Entry 4YJ2 (X-ray diffraction, 2.60 A resolution); this record covers chains B and F of the 6 polymer chains in the assembly.

== Chain B ==
Molecule: Tubulin beta-2B chain
Organism: Bos taurus
UniProt: Q6B856 (TBB2B_BOVIN); the author numbering skips numbers that UniProt does not, so the offset changes along the chain: 1-42 = UniProt 1-42; 45-360 = UniProt 43-358; 369-455 = UniProt 359-445
Sequence (445 residues; each row starts with the number of its first residue; note: 10 numbers in that range are skipped by the numbering (no residue carries them; nothing is unmodelled there)):
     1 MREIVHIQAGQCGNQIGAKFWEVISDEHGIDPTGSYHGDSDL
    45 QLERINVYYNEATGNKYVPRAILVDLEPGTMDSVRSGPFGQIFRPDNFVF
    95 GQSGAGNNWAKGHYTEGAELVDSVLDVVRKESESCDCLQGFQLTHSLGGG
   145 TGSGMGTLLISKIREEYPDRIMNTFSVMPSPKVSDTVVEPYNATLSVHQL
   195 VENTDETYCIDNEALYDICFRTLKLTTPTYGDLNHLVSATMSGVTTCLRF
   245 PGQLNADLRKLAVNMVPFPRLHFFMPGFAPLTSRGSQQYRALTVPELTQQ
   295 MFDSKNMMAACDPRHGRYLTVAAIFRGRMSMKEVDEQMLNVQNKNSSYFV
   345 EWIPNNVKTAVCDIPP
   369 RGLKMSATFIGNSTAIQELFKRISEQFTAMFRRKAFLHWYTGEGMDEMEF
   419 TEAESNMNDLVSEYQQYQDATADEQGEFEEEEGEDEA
Not modelled in the structure: 276-281, 439-455
Bound ions: Mg2+: Q11 (together with GDP); Ca2+ near E113 (its only coordinating residue here)
Small-molecule neighbours:
  - 4ED (5,6-dimethyl-2-[(E)-2-(pyridin-3-yl)ethenyl]-1,3-benzothiazole): Y52, Q136, N167, F169, E200, Y202, V238, T239, C241, L242, L248, L252, L255, M259, A316, A317, I318, K352, T353, A354, I378
  - GDP (guanosine-5'-diphosphate): G10, Q11, C12, Q15, I16, D69, A99, N101, S140, G142, G143, G144, T145, G146, S147, V171, P173, V177, D179, E183, N206, L209, Y224, L227, N228
Reported in the primary citation:
  - binding site for 4ED: N167, E200, Y202, V238, T239, C241, L248, L255, M259, A316, A354
  - conformationally variable residues (side-chain flip): L255

== Chain F ==
Molecule: Tubulin-tyrosine ligase
Organism: Gallus gallus
UniProt: E1BQ43 (E1BQ43_CHICK); residues 1-378 here = UniProt positions 1-378
Sequence (384 residues; row label = number of the first residue in the row):
     1 MYTFVVRDENSSVYAEVSRLLLATGQWKRLRKDNPRFNLMLGERNRLPFG
    51 RLGHEPGLVQLVNYYRGADKLCRKASLVKLIKTSPELSESCTWFPESYVI
   101 YPTNLKTPVAPAQNGIRHLINNTRTDEREVFLAAYNRRREGREGNVWIAK
   151 SSAGAKGEGILISSEASELLDFIDEQGQVHVIQKYLEKPLLLEPGHRKFD
   201 IRSWVLVDHLYNIYLYREGVLRTSSEPYNSANFQDKTCHLTNHCIQKEYS
   251 KNYGRYEEGNEMFFEEFNQYLMDALNTTLENSILLQIKHIIRSCLMCIEP
   301 AISTKHLHYQSFQLFGFDFMVDEELKVWLIEVNGAPACAQKLYAELCQGI
   351 VDVAISSVFPLADTGQKTSQPTSIFIKLHHHHHH
Not modelled in the structure: 102-124, 137-143, 152-161, 173-179, 232-256, 363-372, 379-384
Sequence notes: expression tag (379-384)

== How chain B and chain F interact ==
Residue-residue contacts (13):
  L333(B) - P56(F)
  L333(B) - G57(F)
  Q336(B) - R36(F)
  N337(B) - T3(F)
  N337(B) - R36(F)
  N337(B) - L58(F)
  K338(B) - M1(F)
  S340(B) - N34(F)
  S340(B) - R36(F)
  S341(B) - K28(F)
  F343(B) - R36(F)
  E345(B) - R31(F)  salt bridge
  N350(B) - R36(F)
Also at the interface, not in a pair above, chain B (11 interface residues in all): R311, N349
Also at the interface, not in a pair above, chain F (10 interface residues in all): E55

== Summary ==
Chain B and chain F form an interface of 11 and 10 residues respectively, with 1 salt bridge. The salt-bridged
pair is E345(B)-R31(F). Bound to chain B: GDP and compound 4ED. The paper reports a binding site for 4ED at
N167(B), E200(B) and Y202(B) among others; conformational variability at L255(B).
Here chain B is Tubulin beta-2B chain (Bos taurus) and chain F is Tubulin-tyrosine ligase (Gallus gallus).
Entry 4YJ2 (Crystal structure of tubulin bound to MI-181) was determined by X-ray diffraction together with
4YJ3 from the same study.
